8BZY - chains A and B; structure by electron microscopy, 3.24 A resolution.

# Chain A
Name: Solute carrier family 40 member 1
Source organism: Homo sapiens
UniProt: Q9NP59 (S40A1_HUMAN); numbering as in UniProt (aligned over 2-571)
Amino-acid sequence (580 residues; each row starts with the number of its first residue; numbering starts at 0):
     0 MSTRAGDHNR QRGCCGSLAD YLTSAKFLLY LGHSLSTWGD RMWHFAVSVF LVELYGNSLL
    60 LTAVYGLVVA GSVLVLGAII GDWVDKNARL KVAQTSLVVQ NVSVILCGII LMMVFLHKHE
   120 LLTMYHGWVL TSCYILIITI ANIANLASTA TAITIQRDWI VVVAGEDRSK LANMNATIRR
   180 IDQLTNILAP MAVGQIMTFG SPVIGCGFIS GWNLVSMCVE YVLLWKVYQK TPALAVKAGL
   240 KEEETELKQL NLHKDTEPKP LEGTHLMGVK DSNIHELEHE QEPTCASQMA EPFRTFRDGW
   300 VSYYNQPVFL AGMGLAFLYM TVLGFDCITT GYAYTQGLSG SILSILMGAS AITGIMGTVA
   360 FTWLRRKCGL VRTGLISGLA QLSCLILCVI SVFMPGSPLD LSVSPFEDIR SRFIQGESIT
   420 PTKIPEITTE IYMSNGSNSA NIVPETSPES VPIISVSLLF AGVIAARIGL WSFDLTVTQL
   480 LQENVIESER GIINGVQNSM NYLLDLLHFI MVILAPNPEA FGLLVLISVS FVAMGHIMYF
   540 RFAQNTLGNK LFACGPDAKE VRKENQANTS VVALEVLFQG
Not modelled in the structure: 0-17, 237-285, 395-448, 550-579
Differences from the reference sequence: initiating methionine (0); expression tag (1, 572-579)
UniProt features mapped onto this chain:
  - binding site (Fe cation): Asp39, His43, Cys326, His507
  - glycosylation: Asn434 (N-linked (GlcNAc...) asparagine)
  - natural variant: Tyr64 (Y64N: In HFE4), Ala77 (A77D: In HFE4), Gly80 (G80S: In HFE4; G80V: In HFE4), Asn144 (N144D: In HFE4; N144H: In HFE4; N144T: In HFE4), Asp157 (D157G: In HFE4), Val162 (deletion: In HFE4), Asn174 (N174I: In iron overload), Asp181 (D181V: In HFE4), Gln182 (Q182H: In HFE4), Gln248 (Q248H: Associated with mild anemia and a tendency to iron loading. Prevents hepcidin/HAMP-induced degradation. Protects against severe malaria disease), Gly267 (G267D: In HFE4), Asp270 (D270V: In HFE4), 3 further natural variant entries in UniProt
  - mutagenesis: Arg88 (R88G: Reduces protein stability. Loss of cell surface localization. Loss of iron export activity. Increases intracellular manganese), Asp157 (D157Y: Loss of iron export activity. Loss of cell surface localization. Increases intracellular manganese), Leu170 (L170F: Loss of iron export activity), Lys236 (K236R: No loss of ubiquitination; when associated with R-253), Lys240 (K240E: Loss of HAMP-induced endocytosis), Lys253 (K253R: No loss of ubiquitination; when associated with R-236), Cys326 (C326S: Complete loss of HAMP-dependent ubiquitination. Does not affect protein stability. Does not affect cell surface localization), Ser338 (S338R: Reduces protein stability), Tyr501 (Y501C: About 90% loss of HAMP binding), Asp504 (D504N: About 95% loss of HAMP binding)
Ligand contacts:
  - diundecyl phosphatidyl choline (PLC): Tyr20, Lys25, Phe26, Tyr29, Leu30, Ser33, Leu34, Trp37, Asn172, Thr176, Arg179, Ile180, Leu183, Thr184, Trp211
  - SZU (2-[2-[2-(1H-benzimidazol-2-yl)ethylamino]ethyl]-N-[(3-fluoranylpyridin-2-yl)methyl]-1,3-oxazole-4-carboxamide): Tyr64, Gly65, Val68, Leu314, Leu317, Tyr318, Thr320, Val321, Leu322, Gly323, Cys326, Thr329, Arg466, Leu469, Trp470, Asp473, Tyr501, Asp504, His507, Phe508
What the authors report for this chain:
  - conformationally variable residues (helix shift, loop rearrangement): Cys326, Tyr333
  - binding site for SZU: Tyr64, Val68, Leu314, Leu317, Tyr318, Thr320, Cys326, Thr329, Arg466, Leu469, Trp470, Asp473, Tyr501, Asp504, His507, Phe508
  - mutagenesis - Y318A, Y318S: abolished expression
  - mutagenesis - D504A: decreased expression
  - mutagenesis - R466A: unchanged expression
  - mutagenesis - Y501S, D504A: abolished binding to TMR-hepcidin
  - mutagenesis - V68S, R466A (Kd 501 nM): decreased binding to TMR-hepcidin
  - mutagenesis - L469A (Kd 57 nM), L469S (Kd 94 nM), W470S (Kd 227 nM): unchanged binding to TMR-hepcidin
  - mutagenesis - R466A (Kd 83 nM), L469A (Kd 37 nM), L469S (Kd 60 nM), W470S (Kd 82 nM): decreased binding to SZU

# Chain B
Name: Sybody 3
Source organism: synthetic construct
Notes: antibody fragment or engineered binder
Amino-acid sequence (146 residues; each row starts with the number of its first residue):
     1 QVQLVESGGG LVQAGGSLRL SCAASGFPVA WNEMRWYRQA PGKEREWVAA IASIGVTTYY
    61 ADSVKGRFTI SRDNAKNTVY LQMNSLKPED TAVYYCNVKD YGMAFWYYDY WGQGTQVTVS
   121 AGRAGEQKLI SEEDLNSAVD HHHHHH
Not modelled in the structure: 1, 122-146
Cystine bridges: Cys22-Cys96

# Interface between chain A and chain B
Residue-residue contacts (43; chain A residue first):
  Phe44(A) - Met103(B)  hydrophobic
  Phe44(A) - Phe105(B)
  Ser47(A) - Met103(B)  hydrogen bond
  Val48(A) - Met103(B)  hydrophobic
  Val51(A) - Met103(B)  hydrophobic
  Glu52(A) - Trp106(B)  hydrogen bond
  Glu52(A) - Tyr108(B)
  Asn56(A) - Tyr101(B)
  Ile186(A) - Phe105(B)  hydrophobic
  Pro189(A) - Phe105(B)  hydrophobic
  Met190(A) - Phe105(B)  hydrophobic
  Met196(A) - Trp106(B)  hydrophobic
  Thr197(A) - Trp106(B)
  Ile327(A) - Met103(B)  hydrophobic
  Ile327(A) - Ala104(B)  hydrophobic
  Tyr333(A) - Gly102(B)
  Tyr333(A) - Met103(B)  hydrophobic
  Gln335(A) - Pro28(B)
  Gly336(A) - Pro28(B)
  Gly336(A) - Asn32(B)
  Leu337(A) - Trp31(B)  hydrophobic
  Leu337(A) - Gly102(B)
  Ser338(A) - Trp31(B)  hydrogen bond (side chain-backbone)
  Ser338(A) - Asn32(B)
  Ser338(A) - Ser53(B)
  Ser338(A) - Asp100(B)
  Gly339(A) - Asp100(B)  hydrogen bond (backbone-backbone)
  Gly339(A) - Met103(B)
  Gly339(A) - Ala104(B)
  Gly339(A) - Tyr107(B)
  Ser340(A) - Asp100(B)
  Ser340(A) - Tyr107(B)
  Ile341(A) - Ser53(B)
  Leu342(A) - Ala104(B)  hydrophobic
  Ser343(A) - Ala104(B)
  Ser343(A) - Phe105(B)
  Met346(A) - Ala104(B)  hydrophobic
  Met346(A) - Phe105(B)  hydrophobic
  Ser449(A) - Asn74(B)
  Val450(A) - Trp31(B)  hydrophobic
  Ile452(A) - Ile54(B)  hydrophobic
  Val455(A) - Ile54(B)  hydrophobic
  Phe459(A) - Ile54(B)  hydrophobic
Other interface residues (no listed pair), chain A (29 interface residues in all): Gly193
Other interface residues (no listed pair), chain B (16 interface residues in all): Gly55

# Overview
Chain A and chain B form an interface of 29 and 16 residues respectively; the contacts include 4 hydrogen
bonds. Among the polar pairs are Ser47(A)-Met103(B), Glu52(A)-Trp106(B) and Ser338(A)-Trp31(B). The paper
reports a binding site for SZU at Tyr64(A), Val68(A) and Leu314(A) among others; R466A, L469A and L469S of
chain A, among others, reduce binding to SZU; 9 substitutions were tested in all.
Here chain A is Solute carrier family 40 member 1 (Homo sapiens) and chain B is Sybody 3 (synthetic
construct). Entry 8BZY (Structure of SLC40/ferroportin in complex with vamifeport and synthetic nanobody Sy3
in occluded conformation) was determined by electron microscopy, deposited together with 8C02 and 8C03.
